PDB entry 7TCH | electron microscopy, 3.70 A resolution | chains A and B of the 3 polymer chains in the assembly

[Chain A]
Name: Bacitracin export permease protein BceB
From: Bacillus subtilis subsp. subtilis str. 168
UniProtKB: O34741 (BCEB_BACSU); residues 1-646 here = UniProt positions 1-646
Chain sequence (646 residues; numbered 1 to 646; the number before each row is that of its first residue):
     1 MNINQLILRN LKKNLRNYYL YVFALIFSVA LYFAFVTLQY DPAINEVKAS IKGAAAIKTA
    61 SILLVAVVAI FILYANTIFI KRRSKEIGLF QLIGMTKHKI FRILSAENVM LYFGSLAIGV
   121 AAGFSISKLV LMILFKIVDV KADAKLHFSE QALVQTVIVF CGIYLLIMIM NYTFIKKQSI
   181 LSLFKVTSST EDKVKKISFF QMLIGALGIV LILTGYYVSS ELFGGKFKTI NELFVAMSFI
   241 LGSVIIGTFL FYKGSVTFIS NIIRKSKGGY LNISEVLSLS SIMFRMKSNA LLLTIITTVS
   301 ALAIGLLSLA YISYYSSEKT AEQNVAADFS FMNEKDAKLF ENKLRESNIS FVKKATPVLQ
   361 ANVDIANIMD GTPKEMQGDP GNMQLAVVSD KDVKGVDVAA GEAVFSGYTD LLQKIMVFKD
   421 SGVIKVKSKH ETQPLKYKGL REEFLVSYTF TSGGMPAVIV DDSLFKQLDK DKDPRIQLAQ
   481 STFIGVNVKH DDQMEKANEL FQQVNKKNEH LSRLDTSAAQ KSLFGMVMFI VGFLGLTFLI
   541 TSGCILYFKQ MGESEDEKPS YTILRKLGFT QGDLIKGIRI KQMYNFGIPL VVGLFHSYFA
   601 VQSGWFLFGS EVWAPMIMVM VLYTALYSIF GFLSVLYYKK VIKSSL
Disordered / not traced: 1
Small-molecule neighbours: I0O (4-amino-4-deoxy-1-O-[(S)-hydroxy{[(2E,6E,10Z,14Z,18Z,22E,26E,30E)-3,7,11,15,19,23,27,31,35-nonamethylhexatriaconta-2,6,10,14,18,22,26,30,34-nonaen-1-yl]oxy}phosphoryl]-alpha-L-arabinopyranose): Val47, Lys52, Gly53, Ala56, Thr59, Tyr216, Ser219, Leu222, Phe223, Met237, Ile240, Leu241, Val244, Ile245, Ala301, Leu302, Gly305, Leu306, Leu309, Val527, Ile530, Val531, Leu534, His596, Phe599, Ala600, Ser603, Gly604, Leu607, Phe608
Reported in the primary citation:
  - conformationally variable residues (helix shift, order/disorder transition): Gln178 to Lys196, Gly525

[Chain B]
Name: Bacitracin export ATP-binding protein BceA
From: Bacillus subtilis subsp. subtilis str. 168
UniProtKB: O34697 (BCEA_BACSU); residues 2-253 here = UniProt positions 2-253
Chain sequence (261 residues; numbered -7 to 253; the number before each row is that of its first residue; numbers below 1 keep their minus sign (Met-7 is residue -7)):
    -7 MSGHHHHHHV ILEANKIRKS YGNKLNKQEV LKGIDIHIEK GEFVSIMGAS GSGKTTLLNV
    53 LSSIDQVSHG TIHINGNDMT AMKEKQLAEF RKQHLGFIFQ DYNLLDTLTV KENILLPLSI
   113 TKLSKKEANR KFEEVAKELG IYELRDKYPN EISGGQKQRT SAGRAFIHDP SIIFADQPTG
   173 ALDSKSASDL LNKLSQLNQK RNATIIMVTH DPVAASYCGR VIFIKDGQMY TQLNKGGQDR
   233 QTFFQDIMKT QGVLGGVQHE H
Disordered / not traced: -7 to 1, 247-253
Sequence notes: expression tag (-7 to 1); engineered mutation Gln169 (Glu in O34697)
Small-molecule neighbours:
  - ATP (adenosine-5'-triphosphate), molecule 1: Tyr13, Gln20, Val22, Ser42, Gly43, Ser44, Gly45, Lys46, Thr47, Thr48, Gln92, Gln169, His202
  - ATP, molecule 2: Lys139, Asn142, Glu143, Ile144, Ser145, Gly146, Gly147, Gln148
Reported in the primary citation:
  - mutagenesis - E169Q: abolished catalytic activity

[How chain A and chain B interact]
Pairs across the interface (31; chain A residue first):
  Ser188(A) - Asn142(B)  hydrogen bond (backbone-side chain)
  Lys195(A) - Tyr140(B)
  Arg264(A) - Glu104(B)  salt bridge
  Lys267(A) - Lys117(B)
  Gly269(A) - Glu104(B)
  Gly269(A) - Leu107(B)
  Tyr270(A) - Leu110(B)
  Tyr270(A) - Ser111(B)
  Tyr270(A) - Leu115(B)  hydrogen bond (side chain-backbone)
  Tyr270(A) - Ala120(B)  hydrophobic
  Leu271(A) - Leu100(B)  hydrophobic
  Leu271(A) - Glu104(B)
  Asn272(A) - Ser111(B)
  Val276(A) - Leu100(B)  hydrophobic
  Ser280(A) - Thr99(B)  hydrogen bond (backbone-side chain)
  Ser280(A) - Leu100(B)
  Ser560(A) - Leu97(B)
  Ile563(A) - Leu96(B)
  Leu564(A) - Leu97(B)  hydrophobic
  Arg565(A) - Arg83(B)  hydrogen bond (backbone-side chain)
  Lys566(A) - Ile56(B)
  Lys566(A) - Arg83(B)  hydrogen bond (backbone-side chain)
  Lys566(A) - Asn95(B)
  Leu567(A) - Arg83(B)
  Leu567(A) - Lys84(B)
  Leu567(A) - Arg156(B)
  Gly568(A) - Ala80(B)
  Gly568(A) - Arg83(B)
  Gly568(A) - Lys84(B)
  Phe569(A) - Leu108(B)  hydrophobic
  Thr570(A) - Ala80(B)
Also at the interface, not in a pair above, chain A (27 interface residues in all): Lys185, Ser189, Gly268, Ile273, Ser281, Phe284, Gln571, Leu646
Also at the interface, not in a pair above, chain B (28 interface residues in all): Glu76, Lys77, Glu81, Phe91, Asp98, Thr101, Lys103, Pro109
Interface features reported in the paper:
  - interface residues, chain A: Gln178(A)

[Overview]
27 residues of chain A face 28 of chain B across their interface, with 5 hydrogen bonds and 1 salt bridge.
Polar contacts include Arg264(A)-Glu104(B), Ser188(A)-Asn142(B) and Tyr270(A)-Leu115(B). Bound to chain A:
compound I0O. Ligands of chain B: ATP. From the paper: E169Q of chain B abolishes catalytic activity; the
interface residue Gln178(A).
Here chain A is Bacitracin export permease protein BceB and chain B is Bacitracin export ATP-binding protein
BceA, both from Bacillus subtilis subsp. subtilis str. 168. Entry 7TCH (BceAB E169Q variant ATP-bound
conformation) was determined by electron microscopy together with 7TCG from the same study.
